Entry 3MUU (X-ray diffraction, 3.29 A resolution); this record covers chains A and C of the 3 polymer chains in the assembly.

# Chain A (and C)
Molecule: Structural polyprotein
Organism: Sindbis virus
Notes: EC 3.4.21.-; chain C of this document is another copy of the same molecule, construct and numbering; everything in this record applies to it too
Reference sequence: P03316 (POLS_SINDV); the construct has insertions or renumbered stretches relative to UniProt, so the offset changes along the chain: 1-344 = UniProt 329-672; 361-740 = UniProt 807-1186
Sequence (750 residues; row label = number of the first residue in the row):
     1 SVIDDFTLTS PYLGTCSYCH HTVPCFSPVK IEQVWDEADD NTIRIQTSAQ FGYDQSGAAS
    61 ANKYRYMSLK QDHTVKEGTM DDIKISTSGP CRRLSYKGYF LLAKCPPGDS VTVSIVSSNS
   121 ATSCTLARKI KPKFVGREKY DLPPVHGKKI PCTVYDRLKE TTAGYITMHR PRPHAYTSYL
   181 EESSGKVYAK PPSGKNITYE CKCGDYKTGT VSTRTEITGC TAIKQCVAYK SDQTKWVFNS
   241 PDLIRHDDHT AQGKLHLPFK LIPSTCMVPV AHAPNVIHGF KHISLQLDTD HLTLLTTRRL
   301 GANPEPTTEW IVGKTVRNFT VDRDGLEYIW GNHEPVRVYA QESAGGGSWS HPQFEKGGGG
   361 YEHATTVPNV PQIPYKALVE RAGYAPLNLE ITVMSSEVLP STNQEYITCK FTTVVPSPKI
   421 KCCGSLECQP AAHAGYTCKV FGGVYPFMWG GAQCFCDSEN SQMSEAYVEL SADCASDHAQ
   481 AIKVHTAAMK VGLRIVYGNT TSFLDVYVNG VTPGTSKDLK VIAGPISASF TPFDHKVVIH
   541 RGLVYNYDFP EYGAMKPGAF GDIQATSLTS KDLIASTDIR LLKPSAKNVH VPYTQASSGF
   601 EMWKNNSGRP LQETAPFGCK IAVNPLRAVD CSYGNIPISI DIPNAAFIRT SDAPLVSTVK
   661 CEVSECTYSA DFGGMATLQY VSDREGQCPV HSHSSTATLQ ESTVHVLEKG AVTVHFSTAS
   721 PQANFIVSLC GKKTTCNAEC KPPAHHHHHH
Not modelled in the structure: 1-5, 158-254, 344-358, 741-750 (chain C: 1-4, 159-254, 342-359, 741-750)
Sequence notes: linker (345-360); engineered mutation Gly435 (Asp881 in P03316)
Modified positions: Mse67, Mse80, Mse267, Mse394, Mse448, Mse463, Mse489, Mse555, Mse602, Mse675 (selenomethionine; parent Met); Mse168 (selenomethionine)
Cystine bridges: Cys16-Cys124, Cys19-Cys25, Cys91-Cys105, Cys152-Cys266, Cys409-Cys474, Cys422-Cys454, Cys423-Cys456, Cys428-Cys438, Cys619-Cys631, Cys661-Cys736, Cys666-Cys740, Cys688-Cys730
Glycans and other covalent adducts: N-acetylglucosamine (NAG) linked to Asn318, Asn605
Swiss-Prot annotation at these positions:
  - glycosylation (N-linked (GlcNAc...) asparagine): Asn196, Asn318, Asn499, Asn605
  - region: Val444 to Ser461 (E1 fusion peptide loop)
Reported in the primary citation:
  - post-translational modification sites: Asn318

# How chain A and chain C interact
Residue-residue contacts (19; chain A residue first):
  Asp81(A) with Asn119(C)
  Arg92(A) with His20(C)
  Lys104(A) with Thr22(C)
  Asp141(A) with Asp109(C)
  Leu142(A) with Tyr18(C), hydrophobic
  Val145(A) with Ser17(C)
  His146(A) with His590(C)
  His272(A) with Asp578(C); Arg580(C); Thr594(C), hydrogen bond; Gln595(C), hydrogen bond (side chain-backbone); Ala596(C)
  Ala273(A) with Arg580(C), hydrogen bond (backbone-side chain)
  Asn275(A) with Asp578(C); Arg580(C)
  Asp288(A) with Ala596(C); Ser597(C), hydrogen bond
  Lys314(A) with Pro557(C); Mse602(C)
Also at the interface, not in a pair above, chain A (16 interface residues in all): Arg93, Leu94, Arg157, Ala271
Also at the interface, not in a pair above, chain C (21 interface residues in all): His21, Val23, Ser110, Thr125, Gly558, Ala559

# Summary
16 residues of chain A and 21 residues of chain C are in contact, with 4 hydrogen bonds. Among the polar pairs
are His272(A)-Thr594(C), His272(A)-Gln595(C) and Ala273(A)-Arg580(C). Covalently linked N-acetylglucosamine:
at Asn318(A) and Asn605(A). From the paper: a modification site at Asn318(A).
Chain A and chain C are both Structural polyprotein (Sindbis virus); the structure, Crystal structure of the
Sindbis virus E2-E1 heterodimer at low pH, was determined by X-ray diffraction, deposited together with 3MUW.
